Entry 1YV5 (X-ray diffraction, 2.00 A resolution); this record covers chain A.

== Chain A ==
Molecule: Farnesyl pyrophosphate synthetase
From: Homo sapiens
Notes: EC 2.5.1.10
UniProt: P14324 (FPPS_HUMAN); residues 15-367 here correspond to UniProt positions 1-353 (UniProt number = residue number - 14)
Amino-acid sequence (374 residues; numbered -6 to 367; the number before each row is that of its first residue; numbers below 1 keep their minus sign (Gly-6 is residue -6)):
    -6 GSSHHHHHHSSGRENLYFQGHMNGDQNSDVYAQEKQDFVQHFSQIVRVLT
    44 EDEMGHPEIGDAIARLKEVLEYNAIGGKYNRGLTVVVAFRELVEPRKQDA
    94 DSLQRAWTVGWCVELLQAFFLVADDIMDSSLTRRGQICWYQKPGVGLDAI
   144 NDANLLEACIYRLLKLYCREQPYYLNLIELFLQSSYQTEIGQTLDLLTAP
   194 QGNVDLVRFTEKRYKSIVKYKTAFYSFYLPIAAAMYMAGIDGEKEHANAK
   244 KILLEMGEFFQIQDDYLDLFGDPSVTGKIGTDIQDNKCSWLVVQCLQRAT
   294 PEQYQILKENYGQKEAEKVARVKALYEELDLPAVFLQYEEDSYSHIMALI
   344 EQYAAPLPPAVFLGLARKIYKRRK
Disordered / not traced: -6 to 26, 47-48, 365-367
Differences from the reference sequence: cloning artifact (-6 to 14)
Ion coordination: Mg2+ site 1: Asp117, Asp121 (together with Risedronate); Mg2+ site 2: Asp257 (together with Risedronate)
Residues lining bound ligands: Risedronate (RIS; 1-hydroxy-2-(3-pyridinyl)ethylidene bis-phosphonic acid): Phe113, Leu114, Asp117, Asp118, Asp121, Arg126, Thr181, Gln185, Lys214, Thr215, Tyr218, Gln254, Asp257, Lys271, Asp275
Curated features (UniProtKB/Swiss-Prot):
  - binding site (isopentenyl diphosphate): Gln176
  - binding site (dimethylallyl diphosphate): Lys280
  - modified residue: Lys367 (N6-acetyllysine)
What the authors report for this chain:
  - binding site for Risedronate: Phe113, Leu114, Thr181, Lys214, Thr215, Tyr218, Lys271
  - contacts within the chain: Thr125-Ile272 (hydrogen bond), Asp261-Thr274 (hydrogen bond), Asp261-Asp275 (hydrogen bond)
  - catalytic residues: Arg126, Lys214, Thr215, Lys271 (proposed by the authors, not directly observed)

== In short ==
Bound to chain A: Risedronate. Asp117 and Asp121 coordinate Mg2+ site 1. UniProt lists isopentenyl
diphosphate-binding residue Gln176 and dimethylallyl diphosphate-binding residue Lys280. From the paper:
catalytic residues Arg126, Lys214 and Thr215 among others; a binding site for Risedronate at Phe113, Leu114
and Thr181 among others.
Chain A is Farnesyl pyrophosphate synthetase (Homo sapiens); the structure, Human farnesyl diphosphate
synthase complexed with Mg and risedronate, was determined by X-ray diffraction (same publication as 1ZW5).
